PDB entry 5FJA | electron microscopy, 4.65 A resolution (low resolution: residue-level contacts below are approximate; hydrogen-bond / salt-bridge calls are withheld) | chains D and G of the 17 polymer chains in the assembly

[Chain D]
Name: DNA-directed RNA polymerase III subunit RPC9
Source organism: Saccharomyces cerevisiae
UniProt: P47076 (RPC9_YEAST); numbering as in UniProt (aligned over 1-161)
Chain sequence (161 residues; each row starts with the number of its first residue):
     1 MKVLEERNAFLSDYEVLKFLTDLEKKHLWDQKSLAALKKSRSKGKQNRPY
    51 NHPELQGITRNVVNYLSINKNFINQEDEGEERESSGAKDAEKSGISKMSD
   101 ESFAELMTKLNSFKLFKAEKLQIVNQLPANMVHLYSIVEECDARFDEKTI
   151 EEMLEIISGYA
Unresolved in the structure: 36-52, 73-97

[Chain G]
Name: DNA-directed RNA polymerase III subunit RPC8
Source organism: Saccharomyces cerevisiae
UniProt: P35718 (RPC8_YEAST); numbering as in UniProt (aligned over 1-212)
Chain sequence (212 residues; row label = number of the first residue in the row):
     1 MFILSKIADLVRIPPDQFHRDTISAITHQLNNKFANKIIPNVGLCITIYD
    51 LLTVEEGQLKPGDGSSYINVTFRAVVFKPFLGEIVTGWISKCTAEGIKVS
   101 LLGIFDDIFIPQNMLFEGCYYTPEESAWIWPMDEETKLYFDVNEKIRFRI
   151 EREVFVDVKPKSPKERELEERAQLENEIEGKNEETPQNEKPPAYALLGSC
   201 QTDGMGLVSWWE
Unresolved in the structure: 1, 132-136, 165-188
Swiss-Prot annotation at these positions:
  - modified residue: Ser162 (Phosphoserine)

[Chain D / chain G interface]
Pairs across the interface (41):
  Met1(D) - Ala8(G)
  Met1(D) - Asp9(G)
  Lys2(D) - Ile7(G)
  Lys2(D) - Ala8(G)
  Val3(D) - Lys6(G)
  Val3(D) - Ile7(G)
  Leu4(D) - Lys6(G)
  Leu4(D) - Ile7(G)
  Leu4(D) - Ala8(G)
  Leu4(D) - Thr71(G)
  Glu5(D) - Lys6(G)
  Glu6(D) - Val42(G)
  Arg7(D) - Ile3(G)
  Asn8(D) - Leu4(G)
  Asn8(D) - Lys6(G)
  Asn8(D) - Arg73(G)
  Leu11(D) - Phe2(G)
  Leu11(D) - Leu4(G)
  Asp13(D) - Phe2(G)
  Val16(D) - Phe2(G)
  Phe19(D) - Tyr49(G)
  Leu20(D) - Thr47(G)
  Glu54(D) - Asn36(G)
  Gly57(D) - Asn36(G)
  Ile58(D) - Asn36(G)
  Asn61(D) - Gly103(G)
  Asn64(D) - Leu102(G)
  Tyr65(D) - Val85(G)
  Tyr65(D) - Thr86(G)
  Tyr65(D) - Leu101(G)
  Tyr65(D) - Leu102(G)
  Gln122(D) - Glu83(G)
  Gln122(D) - Ile84(G)
  Gln126(D) - Thr86(G)
  Gln126(D) - Arg147(G)
  Leu127(D) - Arg147(G)
  Leu127(D) - Trp211(G)
  Asn130(D) - Glu212(G)
  Val132(D) - Trp211(G)
  His133(D) - Trp211(G)
  Ser136(D) - Arg147(G)
Also at the interface, not in a pair above, chain D (33 interface residues in all): Ala9, Leu23, Leu55, Val62, Asn69, Ala118, Ile137
Also at the interface, not in a pair above, chain G (27 interface residues in all): Ser5, Ala35, Ile46, Phe80

[Overview]
Chain D and chain G form an interface of 33 and 27 residues respectively.
Chain D is DNA-directed RNA polymerase III subunit RPC9 and chain G is DNA-directed RNA polymerase III subunit
RPC8, both from Saccharomyces cerevisiae; the structure, Cryo-EM structure of yeast RNA polymerase III at 4.7
A, was determined by electron microscopy together with 5FJ8 and 5FJ9 from the same study.
